Entry 4GV4 (X-ray diffraction, 1.80 A resolution); this record covers chain A.

== Chain A ==
Name: Poly [ADP-ribose] polymerase 3
From: Homo sapiens
Notes: EC 2.4.2.30; fragment: Catalytic domain
UniProtKB: Q9Y6F1 (PARP3_HUMAN); numbering as in UniProt (aligned over 178-532)
Sequence (357 residues; row label = number of the first residue in the row):
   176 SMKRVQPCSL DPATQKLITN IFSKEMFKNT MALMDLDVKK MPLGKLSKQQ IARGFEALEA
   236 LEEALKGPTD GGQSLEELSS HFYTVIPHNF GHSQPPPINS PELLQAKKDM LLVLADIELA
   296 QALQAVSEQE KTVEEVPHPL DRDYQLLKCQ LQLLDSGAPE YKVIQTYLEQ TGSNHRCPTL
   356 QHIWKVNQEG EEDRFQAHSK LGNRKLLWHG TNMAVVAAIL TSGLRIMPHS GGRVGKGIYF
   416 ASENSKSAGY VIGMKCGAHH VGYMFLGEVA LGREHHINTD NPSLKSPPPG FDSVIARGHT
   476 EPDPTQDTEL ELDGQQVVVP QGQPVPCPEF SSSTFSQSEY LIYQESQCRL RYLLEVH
Differences from the reference sequence: expression tag (176-177)
Residues lining bound ligands: MEJ (3-(4-oxo-3,4-dihydroquinazolin-2-yl)-N-[(1S)-1-phenylethyl]propanamide): Asp284, Leu287, Val288, Asp291, Trp383, His384, Gly385, Thr386, Val390, Arg400, Met402, Tyr414, Phe415, Ala416, Lys421, Ser422, Tyr425, Glu514
UniProt features mapped onto this chain:
  - modified residue: Asp210 (ADP-ribosyl aspartic acid), Glu231 (ADP-ribosyl glutamic acid), Glu309 (ADP-ribosyl glutamic acid), Glu310 (ADP-ribosyl glutamic acid), Glu344 (ADP-ribosyl glutamic acid), Glu449 (ADP-ribosyl glutamic acid)

== Overview ==
Chain A binds compound MEJ.
Chain A is Poly [ADP-ribose] polymerase 3 (Homo sapiens); the structure, Human ARTD3 (PARP3) - Catalytic
domain in complex with inhibitor ME0328, was determined by X-ray diffraction, deposited together with 4GV0,
4GV2 and 4GV7.
